Entry 3RV3 (X-ray diffraction, 1.91 A resolution); this record covers chains A and B.

[Chain A (and B)]
Molecule: Biotin carboxylase
From: Escherichia coli
Notes: EC 6.3.4.14, 6.4.1.2; chain B of this document is another copy of the same molecule, construct and numbering; everything in this record applies to it too
UniProt: P24182 (ACCC_ECOLI); residues 1-449 here = UniProt positions 1-449
Sequence (452 residues; row label = number of the first residue in the row):
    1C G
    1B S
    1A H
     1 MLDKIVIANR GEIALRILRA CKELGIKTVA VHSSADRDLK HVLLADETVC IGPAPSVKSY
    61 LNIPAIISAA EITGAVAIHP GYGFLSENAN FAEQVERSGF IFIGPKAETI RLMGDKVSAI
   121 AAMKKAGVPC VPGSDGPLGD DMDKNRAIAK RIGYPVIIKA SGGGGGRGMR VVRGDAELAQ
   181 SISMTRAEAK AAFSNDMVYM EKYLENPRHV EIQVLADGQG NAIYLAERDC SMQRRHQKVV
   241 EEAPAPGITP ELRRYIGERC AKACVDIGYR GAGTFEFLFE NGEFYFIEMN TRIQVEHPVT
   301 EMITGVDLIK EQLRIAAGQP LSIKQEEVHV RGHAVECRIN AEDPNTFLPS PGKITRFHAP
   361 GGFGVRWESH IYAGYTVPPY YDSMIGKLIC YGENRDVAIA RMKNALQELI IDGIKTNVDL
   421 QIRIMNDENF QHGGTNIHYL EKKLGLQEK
Not modelled in the structure: 445-449 (chain B: 1C, 1B, 1A, 448-449)
Sequence notes: expression tag (1A-1C)
Swiss-Prot annotation at these positions:
  - active site: Arg-292
  - binding site (ATP): Lys-116, Lys-159, Gly-165, Gly-166, Glu-201 to Leu-204, His-209, His-236, Glu-276, Glu-288
  - binding site (hydrogencarbonate): Lys-238, Arg-292, Val-295, Arg-338
  - binding site (Mg(2+)): Glu-276, Glu-288, Asn-290
  - binding site (Mn(2+)): Glu-276, Glu-288, Asn-290
  - binding site (biotin): Arg-338
  - mutagenesis: Arg-19 (R19E: Loss of homodimerization. No effect on ATP binding), Glu-23 (E23R: Loss of homodimerization. No effect on ATP binding), Glu-296 (E296A: Severe reduction in catalytic activity), Arg-338 (R338A: Severe reduction in catalytic activity), Phe-363 (F363A: Loss of homodimerization. No effect on ATP binding), Arg-366 (R366E: Loss of homodimerization. No effect on ATP binding)
Bound ions: Mg2+: Glu-276, Glu-288 (together with ADP)
Ligand contacts:
  - ADP (adenosine-5'-diphosphate), molecule 1: Tyr-82, Gly-83, Phe-84, Glu-87, Gly-162, Gly-163, Gly-164, Gly-165, Arg-167, Phe-193, Gln-237, Lys-238, Asn-290, Arg-292, Gln-294, Val-295, Glu-296, Arg-338, Asp-382
  - ADP, molecule 2: Lys-116, Val-131, Ile-157, Lys-159, Gly-163, Gly-164, Gly-165, Gly-166, Arg-167, Met-169, Glu-201, Lys-202, Tyr-203, Leu-204, His-209, Gln-233, His-236, Glu-276, Leu-278, Ile-287, Glu-288, Ile-437, His-438
Reported in the primary citation:
  - catalytic residues: Arg-338 (citing earlier work)
  - mutagenesis - R16E (2-fold): decreased catalytic activity
  - mutagenesis - R16E (445 +/- 43 mum): decreased binding to Biotin carboxylase (chain A)

[Interface between chain A and chain B]
Pairs across the interface (48; chain A residue first):
  Arg-19(A) / Gly-361(B)  hydrogen bond (side chain-backbone)
  Arg-19(A) / Gly-362(B)
  Arg-19(A) / Asn-404(B)
  Arg-19(A) / Glu-408(B)  salt bridge
  Lys-22(A) / Asn-404(B)  hydrogen bond
  Glu-23(A) / Val-397(B)
  Glu-23(A) / Ala-400(B)
  Glu-23(A) / Arg-401(B)  salt bridge
  Glu-23(A) / Asn-404(B)
  Lys-40(A) / His-358(B)  hydrogen bond
  Lys-40(A) / Ala-359(B)
  Lys-40(A) / Glu-408(B)  salt bridge
  Leu-44(A) / Glu-408(B)
  Glu-301(A) / Phe-363(B)
  Met-302(A) / Phe-363(B)  hydrophobic
  Val-306(A) / Phe-363(B)
  Asp-307(A) / Phe-363(B)
  Asp-307(A) / Arg-401(B)  salt bridge
  Lys-310(A) / Glu-393(B)  salt bridge
  Lys-310(A) / Val-397(B)
  Arg-331(A) / Arg-331(B)
  His-358(A) / Phe-357(B)
  His-358(A) / Ile-371(B)
  His-358(A) / Tyr-372(B)
  Gly-361(A) / Arg-19(B)  hydrogen bond (backbone-side chain)
  Gly-362(A) / Arg-19(B)
  Gly-362(A) / Arg-366(B)
  Gly-362(A) / Glu-368(B)
  Phe-363(A) / Glu-301(B)
  Phe-363(A) / Gly-305(B)
  Phe-363(A) / Val-306(B)
  Phe-363(A) / Asp-307(B)
  Phe-363(A) / Arg-366(B)
  Phe-363(A) / Glu-368(B)
  Arg-366(A) / Gly-362(B)
  Arg-366(A) / Phe-363(B)
  Trp-367(A) / Gly-361(B)
  Trp-367(A) / Gly-362(B)  hydrogen bond (backbone-backbone)
  Glu-368(A) / Gly-362(B)
  Glu-368(A) / Phe-363(B)
  Ile-371(A) / His-358(B)
  Tyr-372(A) / His-358(B)
  Arg-401(A) / Glu-23(B)  salt bridge
  Arg-401(A) / Lys-310(B)
  Asn-404(A) / Lys-22(B)
  Asn-404(A) / Glu-23(B)  hydrogen bond (side chain-backbone)
  Glu-408(A) / Arg-19(B)  salt bridge
  Ile-410(A) / Lys-40(B)
Also at the interface, not in a pair above, chain A (29 interface residues in all): Arg-16, Gly-305, Arg-314, Val-365, Ala-400
Also at the interface, not in a pair above, chain B (30 interface residues in all): Met-302, Val-365, Trp-367, Gln-407

[Overview]
29 residues of chain A face 30 of chain B across their interface, with 6 hydrogen bonds and 7 salt bridges.
Polar pairs include Arg-19(A)/Glu-408(B), Glu-23(A)/Arg-401(B) and Lys-40(A)/Glu-408(B). Bound to chain A:
ADP. From the paper: the catalytic residue Arg-338(A); R16E of chain A reduces catalytic activity.
Both chains are Biotin carboxylase (Escherichia coli). Entry 3RV3 (Crystal structure of E.coli biotin
carboxylase in complex with two ADP and one Mg ion) was determined by X-ray diffraction (same publication as
3RUP and 3RV4).
